9H9R - chains D and o of the 42 polymer chains in the assembly; structure by electron microscopy, 8.20 A resolution (very low resolution: no residue pairs are listed; an interface is given only as per-side residue counts).

# Chain D
Protein: Spc98p
Organism: Candida albicans
UniProtKB: A0A1D8PS42 (A0A1D8PS42_CANAL); residues 1-785 here = UniProt positions 1-785
Amino-acid sequence (810 residues; numbered -24 to 785; the number before each row is that of its first residue; numbers below 1 keep their minus sign (Met-24 is residue -24)):
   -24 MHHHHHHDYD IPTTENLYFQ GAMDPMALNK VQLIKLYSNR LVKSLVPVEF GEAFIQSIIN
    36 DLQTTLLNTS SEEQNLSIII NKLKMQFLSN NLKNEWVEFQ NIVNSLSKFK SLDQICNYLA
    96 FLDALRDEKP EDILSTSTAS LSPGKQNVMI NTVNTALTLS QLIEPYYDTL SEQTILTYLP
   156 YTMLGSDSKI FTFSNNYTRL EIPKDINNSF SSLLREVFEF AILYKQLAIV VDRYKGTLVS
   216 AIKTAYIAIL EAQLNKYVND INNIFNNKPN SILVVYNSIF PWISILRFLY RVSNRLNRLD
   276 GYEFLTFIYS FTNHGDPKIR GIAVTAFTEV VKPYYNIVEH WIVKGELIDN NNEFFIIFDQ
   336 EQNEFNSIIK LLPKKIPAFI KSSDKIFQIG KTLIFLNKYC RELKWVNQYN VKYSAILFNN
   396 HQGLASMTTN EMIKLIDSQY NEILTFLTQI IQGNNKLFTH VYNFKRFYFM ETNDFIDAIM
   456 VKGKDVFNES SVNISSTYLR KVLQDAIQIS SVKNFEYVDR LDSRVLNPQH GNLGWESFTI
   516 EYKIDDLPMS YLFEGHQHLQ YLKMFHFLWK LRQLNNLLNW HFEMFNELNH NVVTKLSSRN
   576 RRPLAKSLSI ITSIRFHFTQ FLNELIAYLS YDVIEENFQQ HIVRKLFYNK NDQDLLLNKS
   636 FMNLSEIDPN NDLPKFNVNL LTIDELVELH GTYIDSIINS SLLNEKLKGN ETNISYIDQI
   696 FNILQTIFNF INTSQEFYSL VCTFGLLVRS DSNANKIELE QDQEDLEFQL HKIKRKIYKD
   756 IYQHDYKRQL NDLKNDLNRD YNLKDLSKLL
Not modelled in the structure: -24 to 131, 146-147, 682-686, 724-735
Differences from the reference sequence: initiating methionine (-24); expression tag (-23 to 0); conflict Val123 (Leu in A0A1D8PS42), Cys717 (Val in A0A1D8PS42)

# Chain o
Protein: Mto2p-binding domain-containing protein
Organism: Candida albicans
UniProtKB: Q5AGV5 (Q5AGV5_CANAL); numbering as in UniProt (aligned over 1-599)
Amino-acid sequence (615 residues; row label = number of the first residue in the row):
     1 MSNLSINESN DNSNVSILSN KSGAQSSTNS SPNLIVFKQP EDLSIQLQQQ QQGTQEDTPE
    61 EEEEEEEEME QITQLEVQQE NQPDTLSSSP FISRPNSPLD DIIRPQGTSS PSLTIRDSYS
   121 SQVDINISNL HKSLNEMRLS TDPVDNNNNN NKVNKNNPTN SDISNDDIIT IDNLTPSRIQ
   181 PKNISPWRQF RPTLRGSPES TPRSLFQNKP NLKFNNGLSP TNGSRDMVTN NIATTTKSRE
   241 EELNKRIVNY KIQLKLMKNF LQELIDRNNL DPHEFHTLLR RNNNNIMNNE NNPLSTSLSQ
   301 TSTLEIQHQN LQIELDEALE LNKQLYNKIE TANKEISDKD LQISNYESRI NLINYSVDEL
   361 IYILINEYDK NNYSHGGSNT TSPGKETLQQ SISAQLEVKL NVLKLELMTR LDQSHQYNNK
   421 PHDLFTPPYT SSEYGVSTNN VANKNDLEGY IHIIEDLIKT VDELELTCEN YKANKNELQN
   481 QLVEQINESI RIKNNFQIMS NKFNQLRQSL SEKENDKNLD EFSKNNHQQQ QQQQIQQLEQ
   541 KLIEYEKCIT ILQDELDQYK QPSDTTNTTN NNNNNNNNNN RSSYSSYNNH RNSSLNELNG
   601 SGSGSEQKLI SEEDL
Not modelled in the structure: 1-230, 268-615
Differences from the reference sequence: expression tag (600-615)
Reported in the primary citation:
  - mutagenesis - E317R/L319A/L321R/Y326A, E455A/D456A/I458A/D462A: decreased binding to FLAG-Stu2882-924

# How chain D and chain o interact
At this resolution (8 A) residue pairs are not listed: 14 residues of chain D and 8 of chain o lie at the interface.

# Overview
The interface between chain D and chain o involves 14 residues on one side and 8 on the other. From the paper:
E317R/L319A/L321R/Y326A and E455A/D456A/I458A/D462A of chain o reduce binding to FLAG-Stu2882-924.
Here chain D is Spc98p and chain o is Mto2p-binding domain-containing protein, both from Candida albicans.
Entry 9H9R (Full gamma-tubulin ring complex composed of the Candida albicans gamma-tubulin small complex in
complex with Spc72 ...) was determined by electron microscopy, deposited together with 9H9P and 9H9Q.
